Entry 4LFU (X-ray diffraction, 2.26 A resolution); this record covers chain A.

Chain A:
Molecule: Regulatory protein SdiA
Organism: Escherichia coli
Reference sequence: P07026 (SDIA_ECOLI); residue numbers follow UniProt; this construct covers 1-240
Chain sequence (248 residues; numbered 1 to 248; the number before each row is that of its first residue):
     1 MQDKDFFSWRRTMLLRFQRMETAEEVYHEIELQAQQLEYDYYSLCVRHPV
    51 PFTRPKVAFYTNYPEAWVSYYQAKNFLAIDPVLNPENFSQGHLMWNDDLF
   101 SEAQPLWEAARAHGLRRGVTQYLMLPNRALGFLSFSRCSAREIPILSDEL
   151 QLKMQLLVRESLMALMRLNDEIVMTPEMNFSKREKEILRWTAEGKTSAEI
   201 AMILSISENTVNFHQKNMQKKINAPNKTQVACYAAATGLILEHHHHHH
Unresolved in the structure: 1-4, 241-248
Sequence notes: expression tag (241-248)
Swiss-Prot annotation at these positions:
  - DNA-binding region: Ser-197 to Lys-216 (H-T-H motif)
Reported in the primary citation:
  - binding site for tetraethylene glycol: Ser-43, Phe-59, Tyr-63, Tyr-71, Trp-95, Phe-100, Leu-106, Trp-107, Ala-110, Arg-116
  - specificity-determining residues: Phe-59, Gln-72 (proposed by the authors, not directly observed)
  - mutagenesis - C232S: unchanged binding to uvrY promoter
  - mutagenesis - C232S: unchanged stability

Summary:
The paper reports a binding site for tetraethylene glycol at Ser-43, Phe-59 and Tyr-63 among others; C232S
leaves binding to uvrY promoter unchanged.
Chain A is Regulatory protein SdiA (Escherichia coli); the structure, Crystal structure of Escherichia coli
SdiA in the space group C2, was determined by X-ray diffraction, deposited together with 4LGW.
